PDB entry 8K59 | electron microscopy, 3.50 A resolution | chains C and H of the 10 polymer chains in the assembly

== Chain C ==
Molecule: DNA-directed RNA polymerase subunit beta
From: Escherichia coli K-12
Notes: EC 2.7.7.6
Reference sequence: P0A8V2 (RPOB_ECOLI); residue numbers follow UniProt; this construct covers 3-1342
Chain sequence (1340 residues; numbered 3 to 1342; the number before each row is that of its first residue):
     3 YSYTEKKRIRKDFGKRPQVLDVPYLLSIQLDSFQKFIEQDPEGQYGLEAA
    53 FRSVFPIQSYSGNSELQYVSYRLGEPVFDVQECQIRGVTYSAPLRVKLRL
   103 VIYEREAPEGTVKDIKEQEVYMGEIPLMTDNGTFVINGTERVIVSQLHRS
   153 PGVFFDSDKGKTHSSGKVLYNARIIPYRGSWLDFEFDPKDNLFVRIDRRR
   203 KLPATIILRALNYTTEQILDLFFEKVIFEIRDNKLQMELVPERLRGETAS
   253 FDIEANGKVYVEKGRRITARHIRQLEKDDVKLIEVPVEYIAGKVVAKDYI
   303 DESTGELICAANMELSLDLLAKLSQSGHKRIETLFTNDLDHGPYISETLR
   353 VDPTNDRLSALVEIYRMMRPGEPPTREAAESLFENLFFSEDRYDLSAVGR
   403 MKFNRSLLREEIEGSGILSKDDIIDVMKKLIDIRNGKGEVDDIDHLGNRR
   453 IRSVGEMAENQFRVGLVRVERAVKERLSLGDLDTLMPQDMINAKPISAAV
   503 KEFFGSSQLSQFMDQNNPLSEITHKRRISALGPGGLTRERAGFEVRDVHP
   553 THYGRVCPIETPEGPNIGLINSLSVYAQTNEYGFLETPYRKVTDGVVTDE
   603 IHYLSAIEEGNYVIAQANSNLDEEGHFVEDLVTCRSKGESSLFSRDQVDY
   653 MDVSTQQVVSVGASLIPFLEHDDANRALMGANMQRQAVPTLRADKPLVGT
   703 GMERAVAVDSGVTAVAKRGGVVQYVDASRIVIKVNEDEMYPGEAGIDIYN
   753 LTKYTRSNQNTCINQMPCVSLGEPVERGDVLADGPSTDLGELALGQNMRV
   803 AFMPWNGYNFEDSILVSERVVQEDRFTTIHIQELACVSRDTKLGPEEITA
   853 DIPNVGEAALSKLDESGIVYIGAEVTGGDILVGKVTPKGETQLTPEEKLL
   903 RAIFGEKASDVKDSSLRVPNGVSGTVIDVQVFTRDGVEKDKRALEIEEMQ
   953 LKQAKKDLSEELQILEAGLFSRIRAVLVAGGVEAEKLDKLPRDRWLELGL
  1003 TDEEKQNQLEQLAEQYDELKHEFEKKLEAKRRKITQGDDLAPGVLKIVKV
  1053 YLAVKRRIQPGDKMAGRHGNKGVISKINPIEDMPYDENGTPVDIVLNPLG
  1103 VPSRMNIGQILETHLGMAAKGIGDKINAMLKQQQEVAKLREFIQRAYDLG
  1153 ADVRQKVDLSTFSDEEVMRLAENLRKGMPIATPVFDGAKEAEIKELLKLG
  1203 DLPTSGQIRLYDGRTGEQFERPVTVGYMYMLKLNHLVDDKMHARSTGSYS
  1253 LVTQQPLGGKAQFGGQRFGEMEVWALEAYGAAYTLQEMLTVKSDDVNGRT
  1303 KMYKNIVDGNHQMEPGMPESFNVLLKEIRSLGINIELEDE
UniProt features mapped onto this chain:
  - modified residue (N6-acetyllysine): Lys-1022, Lys-1200
  - mutagenesis: Ile-561 (I561S: Resistant to antibiotics salinamide A and B), Ile-569 (I569S: Resistant to antibiotics salinamide A and B), Ala-665 (A665E: Resistant to antibiotics salinamide A and B), Asp-675 (D675A/G: Resistant to antibiotics salinamide A and B), Asn-677 (N677H/K: Resistant to antibiotics salinamide A and B), Leu-680 (L680M: Resistant to antibiotics salinamide A and B), Glu-813 (E813K: Disrupts the enzyme's active center)

== Chain H ==
Molecule: 63-nt DNA strand
From: Escherichia coli K-12
Sequence (63 nucleotides; numbered 1 to 63; the number before each row is that of its first residue):
     1 GGGTATTCGCCGTGTACCTCTCCTAGCCTATTCTGGCTGCAAAGATTTCG
    51 CAAAAATCTGCGG

== Chain C / chain H interface ==
Contacting residue pairs - 29 pairs, chain C then chain H:
  Asn-139(C) with DC22(H), sugar contact
  Arg-143(C) with DC22(H), hydrogen bond to the base
  His-165(C) with DT6(H), phosphate contact; DT7(H), salt bridge to the phosphate
  Ser-166(C) with DT6(H), phosphate contact
  Ser-167(C) with DT6(H), hydrogen bond to the phosphate
  Lys-191(C) with DT6(H), salt bridge to the phosphate
  Arg-202(C) with DC8(H), salt bridge to the phosphate; DG9(H), salt bridge to the phosphate
  Ala-474(C) with DC27(H), phosphate contact
  Glu-477(C) with DC28(H), base contact
  Leu-481(C) with DC28(H), phosphate contact
  Asn-494(C) with DC27(H), hydrogen bond to the phosphate
  Lys-496(C) with DA25(H), sugar contact; DG26(H), phosphate contact; DC27(H), base contact
  Pro-497(C) with DG26(H), phosphate contact
  Gly-507(C) with DC22(H), base contact
  Ser-508(C) with DC22(H), sugar contact; DC23(H), sugar contact
  Phe-514(C) with DC20(H), sugar contact; DC22(H), base contact
  His-1244(C) with DC18(H), salt bridge to the phosphate
  Lys-1262(C) with DT19(H), salt bridge to the phosphate
  Phe-1265(C) with DC18(H), phosphate contact; DT19(H), phosphate contact
  Arg-1269(C) with DA16(H), phosphate contact; DC17(H), salt bridge to the phosphate
  Gly-1271(C) with DA16(H), phosphate contact
Also at the interface, not in a pair above, chain C (31 interface residues in all): Lys-163, Pro-190, Lys-203, Arg-470, Glu-541, Arg-758, Asn-762, Gly-1267, Gln-1268, Met-1273
Also at the interface, not in a pair above, chain H (19 interface residues in all): DA5, DT13, DT15, DT21

== Overview ==
The interface between chain C and chain H involves 31 residues on one side and 19 on the other; the contacts
include 3 hydrogen bonds and 7 salt bridges. Among the polar pairs are Arg-143(C)/DC22(H), Ser-167(C)/DT6(H)
and Asn-494(C)/DC27(H).
Chain C is DNA-directed RNA polymerase subunit beta and chain H is a 63-nt DNA strand, both from Escherichia
coli K-12; the structure, The cryo-EM map of TIC-TIEA complex, was determined by electron microscopy.
